Entry 3RL3 (X-ray diffraction, 1.42 A resolution); this record covers chain A.

[Chain A]
Molecule: Metallophosphoesterase MPPED2
Organism: Rattus norvegicus
Notes: EC 3.1.-.-
UniProtKB: B1WBP0 (MPPD2_RAT); numbering as in UniProt (aligned over 1-294)
Chain sequence (296 residues; each row starts with the number of its first residue; numbers below 1 keep their minus sign (Gly-1 is residue -1)):
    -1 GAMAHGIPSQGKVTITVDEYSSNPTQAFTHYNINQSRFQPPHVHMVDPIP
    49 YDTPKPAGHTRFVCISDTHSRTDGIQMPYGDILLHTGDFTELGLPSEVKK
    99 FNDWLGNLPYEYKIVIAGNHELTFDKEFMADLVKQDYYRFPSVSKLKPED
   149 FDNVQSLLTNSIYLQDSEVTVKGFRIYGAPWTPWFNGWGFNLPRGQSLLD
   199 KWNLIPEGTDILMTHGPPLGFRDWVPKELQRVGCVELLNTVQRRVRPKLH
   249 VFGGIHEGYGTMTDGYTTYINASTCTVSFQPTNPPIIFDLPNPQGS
Disordered / not traced: -1 to 10, 132-136, 292-294
Construct notes: expression tag (-1 to 0)
Metal / ion sites: Mn2+ site 1 near His42 (its only coordinating residue here); Mn2+ site 2 near Asp45 (its only coordinating residue here); Mn2+ site 3: Asp65, His67, Asp86, His254 (together with guanosine-5'-monophosphate); Mn2+ site 4: Asp86, Asn117, His213 (together with guanosine-5'-monophosphate); Mn2+ site 5: Glu147, Asp150; Mn2+ site 6: Glu205, Val243; Mn2+ site 7: Gly206, Asp208; Mn2+ site 8 near Asp208 (its only coordinating residue here)
Residues lining bound ligands: guanosine-5'-monophosphate (5GP): Asp65, His67, Asp86, Asn117, His118, Pro181, Phe183, His213, Val223, Lys225, Glu226, Val230, Gly252, Ile253, His254, Glu255, Val275, Phe277
Swiss-Prot annotation at these positions:
  - binding site (Mn(2+)): Asp65, His67, Asp86, Asn117, His213, His254
  - binding site (GMP): Asn117, His118, Lys225, Glu226, His254, Glu255
  - mutagenesis: Asp65 (D65A: Loss of phosphodiesterase activity), His67 (H67A/R: Loss of phosphodiesterase activity. Disrupts metal cofactor binding), Asp86 (D86A: Loss of phosphodiesterase activity), Asn117 (N117A: Loss of phosphodiesterase activity), His118 (H118A: Loss of phosphodiesterase activity), Phe183 (F183A: Decreased affinity for manganese. Decreased inhibition by AMP and GMP), Gly252 (G252H: Increased affinity for manganese. Decreased inhibition by AMP and GMP)

[Summary]
Bound to chain A: guanosine-5'-monophosphate. Asp65, His67, Asp86 and His254 form the Mn2+ site 3. The Mn2+
site 4 is built by Asp86, Asn117 and His213. From UniProt: 6 Mn2+-binding residues, 6 GMP-binding residues and
7 mutagenesis sites.
Chain A is Metallophosphoesterase MPPED2 (Rattus norvegicus); the structure, Rat metallophosphodiesterase
MPPED2, was determined by X-ray diffraction (same publication as 3RL4 and 3RL5).
